Entry 7OM6 (X-ray diffraction, 2.18 A resolution); this record covers chains A and B of the 6 polymer chains in the assembly.

[Chain A (and B)]
Molecule: RNA-dependent RNA polymerase
From: Thosea asigna virus
Notes: chain B of this document is another copy of the same molecule, construct and numbering; everything in this record applies to it too
UniProtKB: Q6A562 (Q6A562_9VIRU); numbering as in UniProt (aligned over 11-671)
Chain sequence (684 residues; numbered -12 to 671; the number before each row is that of its first residue; numbers below 1 keep their minus sign (Met-12 is residue -12)):
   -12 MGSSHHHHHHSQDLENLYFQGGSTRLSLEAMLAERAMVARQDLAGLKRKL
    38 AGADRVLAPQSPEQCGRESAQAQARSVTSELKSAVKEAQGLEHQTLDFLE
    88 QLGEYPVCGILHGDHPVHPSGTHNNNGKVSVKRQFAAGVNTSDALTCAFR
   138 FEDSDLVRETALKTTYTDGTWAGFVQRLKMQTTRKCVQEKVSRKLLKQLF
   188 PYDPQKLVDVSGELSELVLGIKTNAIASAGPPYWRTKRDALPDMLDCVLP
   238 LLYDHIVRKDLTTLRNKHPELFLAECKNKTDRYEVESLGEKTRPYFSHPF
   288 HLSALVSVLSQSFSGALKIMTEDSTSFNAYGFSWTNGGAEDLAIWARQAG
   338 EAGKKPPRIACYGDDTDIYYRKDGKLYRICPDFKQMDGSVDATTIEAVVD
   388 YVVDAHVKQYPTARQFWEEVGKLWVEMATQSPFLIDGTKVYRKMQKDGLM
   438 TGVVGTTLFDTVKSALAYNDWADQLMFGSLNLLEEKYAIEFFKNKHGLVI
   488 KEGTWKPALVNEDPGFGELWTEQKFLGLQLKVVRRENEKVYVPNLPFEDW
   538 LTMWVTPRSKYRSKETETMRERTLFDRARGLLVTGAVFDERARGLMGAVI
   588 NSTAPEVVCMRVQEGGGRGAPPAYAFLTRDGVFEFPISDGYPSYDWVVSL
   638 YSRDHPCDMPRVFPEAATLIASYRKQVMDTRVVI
Not modelled in the structure: -12 to 10, 127-128, 547-552, 602-623, 671 (chain B: -12 to 10, 127-128, 548-551, 603-623)
Sequence notes: initiating methionine (-12); expression tag (-11 to 10)
What the authors report for this chain:
  - binding site for the 8-nt RNA strand: Thr210, Ser215, Lys224, Lys264, Tyr282, Arg545
  - binding site for the 8-nt RNA strand: Arg12
  - binding site for the 8-nt RNA strand: Arg269, Tyr349, Asp351, Thr444, Arg564
  - conformationally variable residues (side-chain flip): Asp369

[Chain A / chain B interface]
Contacting residue pairs (123):
  Thr11(A) with Thr210(B); Ala212(B)
  Arg12(A) with Lys209(B), hydrogen bond (side chain-backbone); Thr210(B); Gln298(B)
  Leu13(A) with Lys209(B); Thr210(B), hydrogen bond (backbone-backbone)
  Ser14(A) with Leu206(B); Ile208(B)
  Leu15(A) with Val205(B); Leu206(B), hydrogen bond (backbone-backbone); Ile208(B), hydrogen bond (backbone-backbone); Thr210(B); Leu228(B); Met231(B), hydrophobic; Phe287(B), hydrophobic
  Glu16(A) with Leu206(B), hydrogen bond (backbone-backbone)
  Met18(A) with Thr210(B); Lys224(B); Arg225(B); Leu228(B), hydrophobic
  Leu19(A) with Leu206(B), hydrophobic; Leu228(B), hydrophobic; Leu232(B), hydrophobic
  Glu21(A) with Arg225(B), salt bridge
  Arg22(A) with Arg225(B), hydrogen bond (side chain-backbone); Asp226(B); Pro229(B)
  Arg35(A) with Asp101(B), salt bridge
  His99(A) with Ser659(B)
  Val197(A) with Thr667(B), hydrogen bond (backbone-side chain)
  Ser198(A) with Thr667(B), hydrogen bond (backbone-side chain); Arg668(B), hydrogen bond (backbone-side chain)
  Gly199(A) with Thr667(B), hydrogen bond (backbone-side chain)
  Glu200(A) with Lys662(B), salt bridge; Gln663(B); Val664(B); Met665(B), hydrogen bond (side chain-backbone)
  Leu201(A) with Met665(B), hydrogen bond (backbone-backbone)
  Ser202(A) with Tyr660(B); Gln663(B), hydrogen bond (side chain-backbone); Met665(B)
  Val205(A) with Leu15(B)
  Leu206(A) with Ser14(B); Leu15(B), hydrogen bond (backbone-backbone); Glu16(B), hydrogen bond (backbone-backbone); Leu19(B), hydrophobic
  Ile208(A) with Ser14(B); Leu15(B), hydrogen bond (backbone-backbone)
  Lys209(A) with Arg12(B), hydrogen bond (backbone-side chain); Leu13(B)
  Thr210(A) with Thr11(B); Arg12(B); Leu13(B), hydrogen bond (backbone-backbone); Leu15(B); Met18(B)
  Lys224(A) with Met18(B)
  Arg225(A) with Met18(B); Glu21(B), salt bridge; Arg22(B), hydrogen bond (backbone-side chain)
  Asp226(A) with Arg22(B), hydrogen bond (backbone-side chain)
  Leu228(A) with Leu15(B); Met18(B), hydrophobic; Leu19(B), hydrophobic
  Pro229(A) with Arg22(B); Ala658(B); Ser659(B)
  Leu232(A) with Leu19(B), hydrophobic; Tyr660(B), hydrophobic
  Asp233(A) with Ser659(B); Tyr660(B); Arg661(B), hydrogen bond (side chain-backbone)
  Pro237(A) with Gln663(B); Met665(B), hydrophobic
  Tyr240(A) with Met665(B), hydrophobic; Asp666(B), hydrogen bond (side chain-backbone); Val669(B)
  Ile243(A) with Ile671(B)
  Val244(A) with Val669(B), hydrophobic; Ile671(B)
  Lys246(A) with Ile671(B)
  Phe287(A) with Leu15(B), hydrophobic
  Gln298(A) with Arg12(B)
  Thr399(A) with Arg668(B)
  Ala400(A) with Thr667(B)
  Gln402(A) with Val670(B); Ile671(B), hydrogen bond (side chain-backbone)
  Phe403(A) with Thr667(B); Ile671(B), hydrophobic
  Glu406(A) with Ile671(B)
  Ala658(A) with Pro229(B)
  Ser659(A) with His99(B); Pro229(B); Asp233(B)
  Tyr660(A) with Ser202(B); Leu232(B), hydrophobic; Asp233(B)
  Arg661(A) with Asp233(B), hydrogen bond (backbone-side chain)
  Lys662(A) with Glu200(B), salt bridge; Glu203(B), salt bridge
  Gln663(A) with Glu200(B); Ser202(B), hydrogen bond (backbone-side chain); Asp233(B); Pro237(B)
  Val664(A) with Glu200(B)
  Met665(A) with Glu200(B), hydrogen bond (backbone-side chain); Leu201(B), hydrogen bond (backbone-backbone); Ser202(B); Leu236(B), hydrophobic; Pro237(B), hydrophobic; Tyr240(B)
  Asp666(A) with Tyr240(B), hydrogen bond (backbone-side chain)
  Thr667(A) with Val197(B), hydrogen bond (side chain-backbone); Ser198(B), hydrogen bond (side chain-backbone); Gly199(B), hydrogen bond (side chain-backbone); Ala400(B); Phe403(B); Trp404(B)
  Arg668(A) with Ser198(B), hydrogen bond; Thr399(B)
  Val669(A) with Tyr240(B); Val244(B), hydrophobic
  Val670(A) with Gln402(B)
Interface residues without a listed pair, chain A (63 interface residues in all): Asp101, Leu204, Gly207, Asn211, Ala212, Met231, Leu236, Trp404
Interface residues without a listed pair, chain B (62 interface residues in all): Arg35, Leu204, Gly207, Asn211

[In short]
63 residues of chain A and 62 residues of chain B are in contact, with 32 hydrogen bonds and 6 salt bridges.
Polar contacts include Glu21(A)-Arg225(B), Arg35(A)-Asp101(B) and Glu200(A)-Lys662(B). From the paper: a
binding site for the 8-nt RNA strand at Thr210(A), Ser215(A) and Lys224(A) among others; conformational
variability at Asp369(A).
Both chains are RNA-dependent RNA polymerase (Thosea asigna virus). Entry 7OM6 (Thosea asigna virus RdRP
domain in complex with RNA) was determined by X-ray diffraction, deposited together with 7OM2, 7OM7, 7OM9 and
7OMA.
